PDB entry 7YI2 | electron microscopy, 3.40 A resolution | chains A and D of the 7 polymer chains in the assembly

Chain A:
Molecule: Transcriptional regulatory protein SIN3
Organism: Saccharomyces cerevisiae S288C
UniProt: P22579 (SIN3_YEAST); numbering as in UniProt (aligned over 1-1536)
Amino-acid sequence (1536 residues; numbered 1 to 1536; the number before each row is that of its first residue):
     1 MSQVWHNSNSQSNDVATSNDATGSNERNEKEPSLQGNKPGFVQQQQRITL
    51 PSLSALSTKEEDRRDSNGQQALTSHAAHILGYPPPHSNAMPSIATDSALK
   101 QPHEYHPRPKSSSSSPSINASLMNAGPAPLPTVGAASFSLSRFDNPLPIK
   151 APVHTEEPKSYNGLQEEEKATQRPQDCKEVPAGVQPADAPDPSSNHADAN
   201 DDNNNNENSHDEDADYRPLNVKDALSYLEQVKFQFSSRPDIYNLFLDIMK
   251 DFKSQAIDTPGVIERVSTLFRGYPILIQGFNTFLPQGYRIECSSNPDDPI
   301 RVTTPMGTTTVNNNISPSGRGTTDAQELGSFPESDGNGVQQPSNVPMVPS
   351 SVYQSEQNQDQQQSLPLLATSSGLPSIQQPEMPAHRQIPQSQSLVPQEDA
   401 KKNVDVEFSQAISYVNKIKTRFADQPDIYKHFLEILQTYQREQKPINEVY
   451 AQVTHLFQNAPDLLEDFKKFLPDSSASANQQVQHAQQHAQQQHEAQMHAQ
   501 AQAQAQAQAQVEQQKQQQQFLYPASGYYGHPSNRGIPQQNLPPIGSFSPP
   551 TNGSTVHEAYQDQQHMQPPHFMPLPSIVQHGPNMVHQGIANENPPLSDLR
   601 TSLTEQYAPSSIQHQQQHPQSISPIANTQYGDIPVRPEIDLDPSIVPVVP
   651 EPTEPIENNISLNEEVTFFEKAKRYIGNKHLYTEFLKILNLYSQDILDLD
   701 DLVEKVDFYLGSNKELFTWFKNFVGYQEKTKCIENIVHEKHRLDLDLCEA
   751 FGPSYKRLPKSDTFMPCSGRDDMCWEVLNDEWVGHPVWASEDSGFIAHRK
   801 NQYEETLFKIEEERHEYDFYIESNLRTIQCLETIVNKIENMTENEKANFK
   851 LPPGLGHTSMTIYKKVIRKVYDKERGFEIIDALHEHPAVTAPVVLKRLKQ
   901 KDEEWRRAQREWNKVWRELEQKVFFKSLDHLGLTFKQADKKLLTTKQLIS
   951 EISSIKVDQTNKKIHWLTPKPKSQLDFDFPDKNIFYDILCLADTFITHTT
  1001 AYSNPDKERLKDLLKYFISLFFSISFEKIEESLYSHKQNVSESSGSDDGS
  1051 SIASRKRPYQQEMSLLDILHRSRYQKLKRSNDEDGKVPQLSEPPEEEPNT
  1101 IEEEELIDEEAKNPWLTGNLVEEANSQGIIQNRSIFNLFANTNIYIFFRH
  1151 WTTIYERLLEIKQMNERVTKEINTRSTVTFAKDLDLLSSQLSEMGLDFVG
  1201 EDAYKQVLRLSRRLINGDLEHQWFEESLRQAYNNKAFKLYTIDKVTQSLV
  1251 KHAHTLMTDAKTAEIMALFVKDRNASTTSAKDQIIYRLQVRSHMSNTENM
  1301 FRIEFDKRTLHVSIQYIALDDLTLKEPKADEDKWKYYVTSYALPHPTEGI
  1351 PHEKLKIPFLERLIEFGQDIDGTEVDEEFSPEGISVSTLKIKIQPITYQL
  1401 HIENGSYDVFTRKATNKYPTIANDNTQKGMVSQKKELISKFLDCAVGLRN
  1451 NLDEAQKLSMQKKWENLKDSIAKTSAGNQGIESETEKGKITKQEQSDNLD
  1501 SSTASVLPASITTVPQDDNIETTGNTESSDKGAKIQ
Not modelled in the structure: 1-663, 728-748, 841-858, 886-889, 963-971, 1033-1133, 1323-1536
UniProt features mapped onto this chain:
  - modified residue: Ser-137 (Phosphoserine), Thr-303 (Phosphothreonine), Thr-304 (Phosphothreonine), Ser-316 (Phosphoserine), Ser-1046 (Phosphoserine)

Chain D:
Molecule: Transcriptional regulatory protein RCO1
Organism: Saccharomyces cerevisiae S288C
UniProt: Q04779 (RCO1_YEAST); numbering as in UniProt (aligned over 1-684)
Amino-acid sequence (684 residues; each row starts with the number of its first residue):
     1 MDTSKKDTTRSPSHSNSSSPSSSSLSSSSSKEKKRPKRLSSQNVNYDLKR
    51 RKIITSEGIERSFKNEHSNLAVEDNIPEEEPKELLEKDSKGNIIKLNEPS
   101 TISEDSKVSVTGLPLNKGPSEKIKRESLWNYRKNLGGQSNNSEMTLVPSK
   151 RFTQVPKNFQDLNRNDLKTFLTENMTEESNIRSTIGWNGDIINRTRDREP
   201 ESDRDNKKLSNIRTKIILSTNATYDSKSKLFGQNSIKSTSNASEKIFRDK
   251 NNSTIDFENEDFCSACNQSGSFLCCDTCPKSFHFLCLDPPIDPNNLPKGD
   301 WHCNECKFKIFINNSMATLKKIESNFIKQNNNVKIFAKLLFNIDSHNPKQ
   351 FQLPNYIKETFPAVKTGSRGQYSDENDKIPLTDRQLFNTSYGQSITKLDS
   401 YNPDTHIDSNSGKFLICYKCNQTRLGSWSHPENSRLIMTCDYCQTPWHLD
   451 CVPRASFKNLGSKWKCPLHSPTKVYKKIHHCQEDNSVNYKVWKKQRLINK
   501 KNQLYYEPLQKIGYQNNGNIQIIPTTSHTDYDFNQDFKITQIDENSIKYD
   551 FFDKIYKSKMVQKRKLFQFQESLIDKLVSNGSQNGNSEDNMVKDIASLIY
   601 FQVSNNDKSSNNKSASKSNNLRKLWDLKELTNVVVPNELDSIQFNDFSSD
   651 EIKHLLYLKKIIESKPKEELLKFLNIENPENQSE
Not modelled in the structure: 1-95, 131-165, 188-258, 379-399, 478-488, 524-533, 565-684
UniProt features mapped onto this chain:
  - zinc finger: Glu-260 to Lys-309 (PHD-type 1), Phe-414 to Thr-472 (PHD-type 2)
  - modified residue: Met-1 (N-acetylmethionine), Ser-68 (Phosphoserine), Ser-683 (Phosphoserine)
Ion coordination: Zn2+ site 1: Cys-263, Cys-266, His-283, Cys-286; Zn2+ site 2: Cys-278, Cys-303, Cys-306; Zn2+ site 3: Cys-417, Cys-420, His-448, Cys-451; Zn2+ site 4: Cys-440, Cys-443, Cys-466, His-469
From the paper describing this entry:
  - mutagenesis - L509A/Q510A/K511A/I512A/Y549A/Y556A/M560A: decreased catalytic activity

How chain A and chain D interact:
Pairs across the interface - 105 pairs, chain A then chain D:
  Glu-665(A) / Phe-552(D)
  Phe-669(A) / Lys-548(D)
  Leu-681(A) / Cys-443(D)  hydrophobic
  Leu-681(A) / Thr-445(D)
  Thr-683(A) / Ile-522(D)
  Glu-684(A) / Leu-468(D)
  Glu-684(A) / Ser-470(D)
  Leu-686(A) / Glu-544(D)
  Leu-686(A) / Ile-547(D)
  Lys-687(A) / Ser-470(D)
  Lys-687(A) / Lys-494(D)
  Lys-687(A) / Ile-520(D)
  Ile-688(A) / His-469(D)
  Ile-688(A) / Ser-470(D)
  Asn-690(A) / Asn-516(D)
  Asn-690(A) / Asn-517(D)
  Asn-690(A) / Ile-520(D)
  Asn-690(A) / Ile-547(D)
  Leu-691(A) / Pro-471(D)
  Leu-691(A) / Trp-492(D)  hydrophobic
  Tyr-692(A) / Phe-551(D)  hydrophobic
  Tyr-692(A) / Lys-554(D)
  Tyr-692(A) / Ile-555(D)  hydrophobic
  Ser-693(A) / Asp-550(D)
  Ser-693(A) / Phe-551(D)
  Ser-693(A) / Lys-554(D)
  Gln-694(A) / Gln-515(D)
  Gln-694(A) / Asn-516(D)  hydrogen bond
  Asp-695(A) / Lys-476(D)
  Asp-695(A) / Lys-554(D)
  Ile-696(A) / Val-474(D)
  Ile-696(A) / Lys-476(D)
  Ile-696(A) / Trp-492(D)
  Leu-697(A) / Val-474(D)  hydrophobic
  Lys-705(A) / Pro-467(D)
  Lys-705(A) / His-469(D)
  Phe-708(A) / Tyr-418(D)
  Phe-708(A) / Pro-467(D)  hydrophobic
  Phe-708(A) / Leu-468(D)
  Tyr-709(A) / Tyr-418(D)  hydrogen bond (backbone-side chain)
  Tyr-709(A) / Leu-468(D)  hydrogen bond (side chain-backbone)
  Phe-723(A) / Phe-551(D)  hydrophobic
  Phe-723(A) / Ile-555(D)  hydrophobic
  Gly-769(A) / Trp-187(D)
  Ser-793(A) / Leu-460(D)  hydrogen bond (side chain-backbone)
  Ser-793(A) / Gly-461(D)
  Gly-794(A) / Leu-460(D)
  Phe-795(A) / Leu-460(D)
  Ile-796(A) / Asn-459(D)
  Ile-796(A) / Leu-460(D)  hydrophobic
  Glu-813(A) / Val-110(D)
  Glu-813(A) / Thr-111(D)
  Glu-816(A) / Val-110(D)
  Tyr-817(A) / Leu-115(D)  hydrogen bond (side chain-backbone)
  Val-870(A) / Asp-105(D)
  Tyr-871(A) / Glu-98(D)
  Tyr-871(A) / Ile-102(D)  hydrophobic
  Lys-873(A) / Thr-101(D)  hydrogen bond (side chain-backbone)
  Lys-873(A) / Ile-102(D)
  Lys-873(A) / Ser-103(D)  hydrogen bond
  Lys-873(A) / Glu-104(D)
  Arg-875(A) / Glu-98(D)  salt bridge
  Arg-875(A) / Pro-99(D)  hydrogen bond (side chain-backbone)
  Arg-875(A) / Thr-101(D)
  Arg-875(A) / Ile-102(D)
  Thr-890(A) / Leu-96(D)
  Arg-897(A) / Ile-102(D)
  Arg-897(A) / Asp-105(D)  salt bridge
  Lys-901(A) / Asp-105(D)
  Glu-904(A) / Asn-116(D)  hydrogen bond
  Ala-908(A) / Leu-115(D)
  Glu-911(A) / Pro-119(D)
  Trp-912(A) / Thr-111(D)
  Trp-912(A) / Gly-118(D)  hydrogen bond (side chain-backbone)
  Trp-912(A) / Ile-123(D)  hydrophobic
  Val-915(A) / Ser-127(D)
  Glu-918(A) / Ser-127(D)
  Glu-918(A) / Leu-128(D)
  Glu-918(A) / Trp-129(D)  hydrogen bond (side chain-backbone)
  Leu-919(A) / Ser-127(D)  hydrogen bond (backbone-backbone)
  Lys-922(A) / Leu-128(D)  hydrogen bond (side chain-backbone)
  Lys-922(A) / Trp-129(D)
  Leu-931(A) / Ser-400(D)
  Phe-935(A) / Trp-428(D)  hydrophobic
  Asp-939(A) / Trp-428(D)  hydrogen bond
  Leu-942(A) / Tyr-401(D)  hydrophobic
  Leu-942(A) / Pro-403(D)  hydrophobic
  Leu-942(A) / Trp-428(D)
  Leu-943(A) / Trp-428(D)
  Gln-947(A) / Tyr-401(D)
  Gln-947(A) / Pro-403(D)
  Ser-950(A) / Phe-414(D)
  Glu-951(A) / Ser-427(D)
  Glu-951(A) / Trp-428(D)  hydrogen bond (side chain-backbone)
  Ser-953(A) / Phe-414(D)
  Ser-954(A) / Phe-414(D)
  Ser-954(A) / Leu-425(D)
  Val-957(A) / Ile-416(D)  hydrophobic
  Asp-958(A) / Gln-422(D)
  Asp-958(A) / Thr-423(D)  hydrogen bond (side chain-backbone)
  Asp-958(A) / Arg-424(D)  hydrogen bond (side chain-backbone)
  Asn-961(A) / Asn-421(D)  hydrogen bond (side chain-backbone)
  Glu-1156(A) / Ser-429(D)
  Gln-1190(A) / Trp-129(D)
  Trp-1223(A) / Trp-129(D)  hydrophobic
Other interface residues (no listed pair), chain A (74 interface residues in all): Ile-676, Leu-689, Asp-698, Ser-712, Phe-720, Val-724, Glu-791, Tyr-820, Gln-829, Asp-872, Trp-905, Trp-916, Gln-921, Arg-1157, Glu-1160
Other interface residues (no listed pair), chain D (72 interface residues in all): Ser-106, Lys-107, Glu-126, Glu-173, Lys-419, Gly-426, His-430, Trp-447, Ser-462, Tyr-475, Tyr-514, Gly-518

In short:
74 residues of chain A face 72 of chain D across their interface; the contacts include 18 hydrogen bonds and 2
salt bridges. Among the polar pairs are Arg-875(A)/Glu-98(D), Arg-897(A)/Asp-105(D) and Gln-694(A)/Asn-516(D).
Cys-263(D), Cys-266(D), His-283(D) and Cys-286(D) coordinate Zn2+ site 1. From the paper:
L509A/Q510A/K511A/I512A/Y549A/Y556A/M560A of chain D reduce catalytic activity.
Here chain A is Transcriptional regulatory protein SIN3 and chain D is Transcriptional regulatory protein
RCO1, both from Saccharomyces cerevisiae S288C. Entry 7YI2 (Cryo-EM structure of Rpd3S in loose-state
Rpd3S-NCP complex) was determined by electron microscopy (same publication as 7YI0, 7YI1, 7YI3, 7YI4 and
7YI5).
